Entry 5A8W (X-ray diffraction, 1.80 A resolution); this record covers chains C and E of the 6 polymer chains in the assembly.

# Chain C
Protein: Methyl-coenzyme M reductase II
From: Methanothermobacter wolfeii
Notes: EC 2.8.4.1
Chain sequence (265 residues; row label = number of the first residue in the row):
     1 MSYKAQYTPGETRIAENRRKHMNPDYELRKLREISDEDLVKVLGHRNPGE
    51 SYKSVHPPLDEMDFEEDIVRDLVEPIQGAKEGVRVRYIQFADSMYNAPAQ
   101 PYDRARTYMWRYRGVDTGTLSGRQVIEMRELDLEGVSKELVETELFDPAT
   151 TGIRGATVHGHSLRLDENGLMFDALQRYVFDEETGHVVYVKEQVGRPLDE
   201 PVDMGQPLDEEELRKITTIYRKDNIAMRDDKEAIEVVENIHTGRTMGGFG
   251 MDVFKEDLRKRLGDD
Unresolved in the structure: 1, 265
Small-molecule neighbours: factor 430 (F43): Leu-120, Ser-121, Gly-122, Arg-123, Ala-156, Thr-157, Val-158, His-159, Gly-160, His-161

# Chain E
Protein: Methyl-coenzyme M reductase II
From: Methanothermobacter wolfeii
Notes: EC 2.8.4.1
Chain sequence (443 residues; each row starts with the number of its first residue):
     1 MPMYEDRVDLYGADGKLLEEDVPLEAVSPLKNPTIANLVSDVKRSVAVNL
    51 AGIEGSLRKAALGGKSNFIPGREVDLPIVENAEAIAEKIKKLVQTSEDDD
   101 TNIRLINNGQQILVQVPTTRMGVAADYTVSALVTGAAVVQAIIDEFDVDM
   151 FDANAVKTAVMGRYPQTVDFTGANLSTLLGPPVLLEGLGYGLRNIMANHV
   201 VAITRKNTLNASALSSILEQTAMFETGDAVGAFERMHLLGLAYQGLNANN
   251 LLFDLVKENGKGTVGTVIASLVERAIEDRVIKVAKEMTSGYKMYEPADWA
   301 LWNAYAATGLLAATIVNVGAARAAQGVASTVLYYNDILEYETGLPGVDFG
   351 RAMGTAVGFSFFSHSIYGGGGPGIFHGNHVVTRHSKGFALPCVAAAMCLD
   401 AGTQMFSVEKTSGLIGSVYSEIDYFREPIVNVAKGAAEIKDQL
Unresolved in the structure: 1
Small-molecule neighbours:
  - 1-thioethanesulfonic acid (COM): Phe-361, Ser-365, Tyr-367
  - factor 430 (F43): Ser-365, Ile-366, Tyr-367
  - Coenzyme B (TP7): Phe-361, Phe-362, Tyr-367, Gly-368, Gly-369, His-379, Val-380, Val-381

# How chain C and chain E interact
Pairs across the interface - 14 pairs, chain C then chain E:
  Phe-249(C) with Met-150(E), hydrophobic; Ala-153(E), hydrophobic
  Met-251(C) with Gln-140(E); Ile-143(E), hydrophobic
  Leu-258(C) with Gln-140(E); Asp-144(E)
  Arg-261(C) with Lys-91(E), hydrogen bond (side chain-backbone); Leu-92(E), hydrogen bond (side chain-backbone); Gln-94(E), hydrogen bond (side chain-backbone); Arg-120(E)
  Leu-262(C) with Lys-88(E); Lys-91(E); Leu-92(E), hydrophobic; Asp-144(E)
Also at the interface, not in a pair above, chain C (7 interface residues in all): Thr-245, Gly-263
Also at the interface, not in a pair above, chain E (11 interface residues in all): Val-148

# Overview
Chain C and chain E form an interface of 7 and 11 residues respectively; the contacts include 3 hydrogen
bonds. Polar contacts include Arg-261(C)/Lys-91(E), Arg-261(C)/Leu-92(E) and Arg-261(C)/Gln-94(E). Chain C
binds factor 430. Chain E binds Coenzyme B, factor 430 and 1-thioethanesulfonic acid.
Here chain C is Methyl-coenzyme M reductase II and chain E is Methyl-coenzyme M reductase II, both from
Methanothermobacter wolfeii. Entry 5A8W (Methyl-coenzyme M reductase II from methanothermobacter wolfeii at 1.
8 A resolution) was determined by X-ray diffraction (same publication as 5A8R, 5A8K and 5A0Y).
